PDB entry 7XCN | X-ray diffraction, 2.70 A resolution | chains D and O of the 12 polymer chains in the assembly

[Chain D]
Name: Trimethylamine methyltransferase
From: Methanosarcina barkeri MS
Notes: EC 2.1.1.250
UniProtKB: A0A0E3QRM4 (A0A0E3QRM4_METBA); numbering as in UniProt (aligned over 1-495)
Amino-acid sequence (503 residues; each row starts with the number of its first residue):
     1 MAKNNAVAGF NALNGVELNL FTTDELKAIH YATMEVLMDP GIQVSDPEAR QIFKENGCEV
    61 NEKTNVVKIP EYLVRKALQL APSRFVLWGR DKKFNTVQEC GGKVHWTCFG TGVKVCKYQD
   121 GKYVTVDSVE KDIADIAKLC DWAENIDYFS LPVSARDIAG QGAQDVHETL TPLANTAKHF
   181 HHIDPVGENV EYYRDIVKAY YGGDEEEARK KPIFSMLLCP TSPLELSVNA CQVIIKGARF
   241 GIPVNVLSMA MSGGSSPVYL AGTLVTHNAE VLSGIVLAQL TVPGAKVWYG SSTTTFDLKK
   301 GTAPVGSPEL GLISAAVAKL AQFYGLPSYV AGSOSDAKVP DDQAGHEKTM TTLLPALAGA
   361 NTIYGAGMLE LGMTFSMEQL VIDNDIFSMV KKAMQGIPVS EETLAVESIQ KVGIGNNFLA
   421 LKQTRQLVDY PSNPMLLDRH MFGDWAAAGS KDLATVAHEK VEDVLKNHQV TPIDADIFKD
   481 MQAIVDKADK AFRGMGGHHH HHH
Not modelled in the structure: 1, 119-121, 496-503
Sequence notes: expression tag (496-503)
Modified positions: PYL (pyrrolysine) at position 334
Small-molecule neighbours: 5-hydroxybenzimidazolylcobamide (HCB): F109, G110, T111, V113, S154, I183, D184, L217, L218, C219, P220, T221, S222, M249, M251, F296, G301, A303, PYL_334, L371, G372, M373
What the authors report for this chain:
  - binding site for 5-hydroxybenzimidazolylcobamide: T111, G372
  - catalytic residues: Y364 (proposed by the authors, not directly observed)
  - mutagenesis - Y364F: decreased catalytic activity

[Chain O]
Name: Trimethylamine methyltransferase corrinoid protein
From: Methanosarcina barkeri MS
UniProtKB: A0A0E3QQC8 (A0A0E3QQC8_METBA); numbering as in UniProt (aligned over 1-217)
Amino-acid sequence (224 residues; numbered 1 to 224; the number before each row is that of its first residue):
     1 MANKEEIIAK AKEAITDFDD ELAEEVANEA LAAGIDPVEL IEKGFTAGME EVGEKFGQGE
    61 LFLPHVLAAA EAMNSGIKVI TPEMEKRKSQ TKSLGTVAIG TIEGDIHSIG KDIVASMLNI
   121 AGFKVVDLGR DVPINTFVEK VKELKPQVVA SSALMTTTMV NQIQIEEQLK EAGVRDQVKT
   181 MVGGAPVTQD WADKIGADIY GESANDAVAK VKAALNVGGH HHHH
Not modelled in the structure: 1-2, 217-224
Sequence notes: expression tag (218-224)
Ion coordination: 5-hydroxybenzimidazolylcobamide Co near H107 (its only coordinating residue here)
Small-molecule neighbours: 5-hydroxybenzimidazolylcobamide (HCB): G104, D105, I106, H107, S108, I109, G110, I113, V114, R130, A150, S151, S152, L154, M155, T156, M181, V182, G183, G184, A185, G201, E202, S203, A204, A207
What the authors report for this chain:
  - binding site for 5-hydroxybenzimidazolylcobamide: H107

[Interface between chain D and chain O]
Pairs across the interface (15):
  G415(D) with R130(O)
  N417(D) with I109(O); D112(O), hydrogen bond
  L419(D) with P64(O); L67(O), hydrophobic
  A420(D) with L67(O); A68(O), hydrophobic; E71(O)
  R425(D) with D17(O); F18(O); P64(O); H65(O); A68(O)
  V428(D) with F62(O), hydrophobic
  G443(D) with E202(O)
Also at the interface, not in a pair above, chain D (9 interface residues in all): T424, M441
Also at the interface, not in a pair above, chain O (14 interface residues in all): I113, A185

[In short]
9 residues of chain D and 14 residues of chain O are in contact; the contacts include 1 hydrogen bond. Its one
hydrogen-bonded contact is N417(D)-D112(O). Ligands of chain D: 5-hydroxybenzimidazolylcobamide. Chain O binds
5-hydroxybenzimidazolylcobamide. From the paper: the catalytic residue Y364(D); Y364F of chain D reduces
catalytic activity.
Here chain D is Trimethylamine methyltransferase and chain O is Trimethylamine methyltransferase corrinoid
protein, both from Methanosarcina barkeri MS. Entry 7XCN (Crystal structure of the MttB-MttC complex at 2.7 A
resolution) was determined by X-ray diffraction, deposited together with 7XCL and 7XCM.
